Entry 1JBS (X-ray diffraction, 1.97 A resolution); this record covers chains C and A.

== Chain C ==
Molecule: 29-mer sarcin/ricin domain RNA analog
Sequence (29 nucleotides; each row starts with the number of its first residue):
     1 CGCUCCUCAG UACGAUAGGA ACCGGXGCG
Modified / non-standard residues: OMC (o2'-methylycytidine-5'-monophosphate) at position 1, OMG (o2'-methylguanosine-5'-monophosphate) at position 2, OMC (o2'-methylycytidine-5'-monophosphate) at position 3, OMU (o2'-methyluridine 5'-monophosphate) at position 4, OMC (o2'-methylycytidine-5'-monophosphate) at position 5, OMC (o2'-methylycytidine-5'-monophosphate) at position 6, OMG (o2'-methylguanosine-5'-monophosphate) at position 24, OMG (o2'-methylguanosine-5'-monophosphate) at position 25, A2M (2'-O-methyladenosine 5'-(dihydrogen phosphate)) at position 26, OMG (o2'-methylguanosine-5'-monophosphate) at position 27, OMC (o2'-methylycytidine-5'-monophosphate) at position 28, OMG (o2'-methylguanosine-5'-monophosphate) at position 29
Ion coordination: K+ site 1 near U7 (its only coordinating residue here); K+ site 2 near G14 (its only coordinating residue here); K+ site 3 near OMG_24 (its only coordinating residue here)

== Chain A ==
Molecule: restrictocin
Organism: Aspergillus restrictus
Notes: EC 3.1.27.-
UniProt: P04389 (RNMG_ASPRE); residues 1-149 here correspond to UniProt positions 28-176 (UniProt number = residue number + 27)
Chain sequence (149 residues; each row starts with the number of its first residue):
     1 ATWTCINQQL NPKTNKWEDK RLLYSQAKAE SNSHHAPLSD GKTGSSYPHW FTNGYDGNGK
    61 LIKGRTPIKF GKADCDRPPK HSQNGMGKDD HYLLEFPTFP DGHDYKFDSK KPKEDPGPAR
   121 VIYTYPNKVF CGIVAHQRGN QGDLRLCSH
Disulfides: Cys5-Cys147, Cys75-Cys131

== Chain C / chain A interface ==
Contacting residue pairs (18; chain C residue first):
  OMC_6(C) - Lys111(A)  salt bridge to the phosphate
  U7(C) - Lys111(A)  salt bridge to the phosphate
  A9(C) - Lys110(A)  hydrogen bond to the sugar
  G10(C) - Thr43(A)  sugar contact
  G10(C) - Gly44(A)  base contact
  G10(C) - Ser46(A)  sugar contact
  G10(C) - Lys110(A)  hydrogen bond to the sugar
  G10(C) - Lys113(A)  hydrogen bond to the base
  U11(C) - Gly41(A)  phosphate contact
  U11(C) - Lys42(A)  hydrogen bond to the phosphate
  A12(C) - Lys42(A)  salt bridge to the phosphate
  A15(C) - Trp50(A)  base contact
  A15(C) - Thr52(A)  base contact
  A15(C) - Ile62(A)  sugar contact
  U16(C) - Arg65(A)  salt bridge to the phosphate
  A17(C) - Gly142(A)  base contact
  A17(C) - Asp143(A)  base contact
  G19(C) - Ser46(A)  base contact
Also at the interface, not in a pair above, chain C (12 interface residues in all): C13, G18
Also at the interface, not in a pair above, chain A (20 interface residues in all): Ser45, Tyr47, Tyr55, His81, Gln83, Asn140

== Summary ==
12 residues of chain C face 20 of chain A across their interface; the contacts include 4 hydrogen bonds and 4
salt bridges. Polar contacts include G10(C)-Lys113(A), A9(C)-Lys110(A) and G10(C)-Lys110(A).
Here chain C is a 29-mer sarcin/ricin domain RNA analog and chain A is restrictocin (Aspergillus restrictus).
Entry 1JBS (Crystal structure of ribotoxin restrictocin and a 29-mer SRD RNA analog) was determined by X-ray
diffraction together with 1JBR and 1JBT from the same study.
